Entry 4LRY (X-ray diffraction, 2.83 A resolution); this record covers chains A and C of the 4 polymer chains in the assembly.

# Chain A
Molecule: PTS-dependent dihydroxyacetone kinase, dihydroxyacetone-binding subunit DhaK
From: Escherichia coli
Notes: EC 2.7.-.-
Reference sequence: P76015 (DHAK_ECOLI); residue numbers follow UniProt; this construct covers 1-356
Sequence (356 residues; each row starts with the number of its first residue):
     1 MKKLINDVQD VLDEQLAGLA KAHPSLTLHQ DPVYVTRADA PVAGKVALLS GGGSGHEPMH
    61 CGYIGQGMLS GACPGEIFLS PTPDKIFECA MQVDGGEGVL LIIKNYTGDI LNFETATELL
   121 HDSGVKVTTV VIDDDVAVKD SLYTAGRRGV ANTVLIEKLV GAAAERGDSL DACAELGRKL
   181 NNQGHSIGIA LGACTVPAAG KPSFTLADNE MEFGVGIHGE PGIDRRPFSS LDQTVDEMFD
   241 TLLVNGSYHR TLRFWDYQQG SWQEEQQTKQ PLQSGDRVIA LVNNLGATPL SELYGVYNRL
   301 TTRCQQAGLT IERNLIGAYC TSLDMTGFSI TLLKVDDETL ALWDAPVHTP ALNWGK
Differences from the reference sequence: engineered mutation Leu79 (Thr in P76015)
Curated features (UniProtKB/Swiss-Prot):
  - active site: His56 (Proton acceptor), His218 (Tele-hemiaminal-histidine intermediate)
  - binding site (dihydroxyacetone): Gly53 to His56, Lys104, Asp109
  - mutagenesis: His56 (H56A/N: Shows a moderate decrease in the catalytic efficiency but at least a 40- to 300-fold increase in affinity for dihydroxyacetone), Asp109 (D109A/N: Loss of kinase activity), His218 (H218A/K: Loss of kinase activity)

# Chain C
Molecule: PTS-dependent dihydroxyacetone kinase operon regulatory protein
From: Escherichia coli
Reference sequence: P76016 (DHAR_ECOLI); residues 1-318 here = UniProt positions 1-318
Sequence (318 residues; row label = number of the first residue in the row):
     1 MSGAFNNDGR GISPLIATSW ERCNKLMKRE TWNVPHQAQG VTFASIYRRK KAMLTLGQAA
    61 LEDAWEYMAP RECALFILDE TACILSRNGD PQTLQQLSAL GFNDGTYCAE GIIGTCALSL
   121 AAISGQAVKT MADQHFKQVL WNWAFCATPL FDSKGRLTGT IALACPVEQT TAADLPLTLA
   181 IAREVGNLLL TDSLLAETNR HLNQLNALLE SMDDGVISWD EQGNLQFINA QAARVLRLDA
   241 TASQGRAITE LLTLPAVLQQ AIKQAHPLKH VEATFESQHQ FIDAVITLKP IIETQGTSFI
   301 LLLHPVEQMR QLMTSQLG
Not modelled in the structure: 1-12, 307-318

# Chain A / chain C interface
Contacting residue pairs (45; chain A residue first):
  Asp31(A) - Gln39(C)
  Phe78(A) - Leu26(C)  hydrophobic
  Leu79(A) - Leu26(C)  hydrophobic
  Leu79(A) - Gly111(C)
  Thr82(A) - His36(C)
  Thr82(A) - Tyr107(C)
  Pro83(A) - Thr81(C)
  Pro83(A) - Tyr107(C)
  Asp84(A) - His36(C)  salt bridge
  Asp84(A) - Ala38(C)
  Asp84(A) - Thr42(C)
  Asp84(A) - Tyr107(C)
  Lys85(A) - His36(C)
  Phe87(A) - Thr42(C)
  Glu88(A) - Thr42(C)  hydrogen bond
  Leu111(A) - Glu80(C)
  Leu111(A) - Thr81(C)
  Asn112(A) - Thr81(C)
  Glu114(A) - Arg156(C)  salt bridge
  Thr115(A) - Arg49(C)
  Thr115(A) - Glu80(C)
  Thr115(A) - Thr81(C)
  Glu118(A) - Arg49(C)  salt bridge
  Glu118(A) - Arg156(C)  salt bridge
  Leu119(A) - Ser45(C)
  Leu119(A) - Arg49(C)
  Asp122(A) - Arg49(C)
  Leu142(A) - Glu21(C)
  Leu142(A) - Arg22(C)
  Leu142(A) - Lys25(C)
  Tyr143(A) - Arg22(C)  hydrogen bond (side chain-backbone)
  Tyr143(A) - Lys25(C)
  Tyr143(A) - Leu26(C)
  Val196(A) - Lys25(C)
  Val196(A) - Leu26(C)
  Ala198(A) - Lys28(C)
  Ala199(A) - Asn24(C)
  Ala199(A) - Lys25(C)
  Ala199(A) - Met27(C)
  Ala199(A) - Lys28(C)
  Ser203(A) - Lys25(C)
  Gly219(A) - Lys25(C)
  Arg253(A) - Arg156(C)
  Ser261(A) - Lys154(C)
  Trp262(A) - Arg156(C)
Also at the interface, not in a pair above, chain A (28 interface residues in all): Pro32, His218
Also at the interface, not in a pair above, chain C (21 interface residues in all): Ile46, Ile112

# Overview
The interface between chain A and chain C involves 28 residues on one side and 21 on the other; the contacts
include 2 hydrogen bonds and 4 salt bridges. Polar pairs include Asp84(A)-His36(C), Glu114(A)-Arg156(C) and
Glu118(A)-Arg49(C).
Chain A is PTS-dependent dihydroxyacetone kinase, dihydroxyacetone-binding subunit DhaK and chain C is
PTS-dependent dihydroxyacetone kinase operon regulatory protein, both from Escherichia coli; the structure,
Crystal Structure of the E.coli DhaR(N)-DhaK(T79L) complex, was determined by X-ray diffraction, deposited
together with 4LRX and 4LRZ.
